6X2C - chains A and C of the 3 polymer chains in the assembly; structure by electron microscopy, 3.20 A resolution.

[Chain A (and C)]
Protein: Spike glycoprotein
From: Severe acute respiratory syndrome coronavirus 2
Notes: fragment: ectodomain; chain C of this document is another copy of the same molecule, construct and numbering; everything in this record applies to it too
UniProt: P0DTC2 (SPIKE_SARS2); residues 16-1208 here = UniProt positions 16-1208
Amino-acid sequence (1273 residues; row label = number of the first residue in the row):
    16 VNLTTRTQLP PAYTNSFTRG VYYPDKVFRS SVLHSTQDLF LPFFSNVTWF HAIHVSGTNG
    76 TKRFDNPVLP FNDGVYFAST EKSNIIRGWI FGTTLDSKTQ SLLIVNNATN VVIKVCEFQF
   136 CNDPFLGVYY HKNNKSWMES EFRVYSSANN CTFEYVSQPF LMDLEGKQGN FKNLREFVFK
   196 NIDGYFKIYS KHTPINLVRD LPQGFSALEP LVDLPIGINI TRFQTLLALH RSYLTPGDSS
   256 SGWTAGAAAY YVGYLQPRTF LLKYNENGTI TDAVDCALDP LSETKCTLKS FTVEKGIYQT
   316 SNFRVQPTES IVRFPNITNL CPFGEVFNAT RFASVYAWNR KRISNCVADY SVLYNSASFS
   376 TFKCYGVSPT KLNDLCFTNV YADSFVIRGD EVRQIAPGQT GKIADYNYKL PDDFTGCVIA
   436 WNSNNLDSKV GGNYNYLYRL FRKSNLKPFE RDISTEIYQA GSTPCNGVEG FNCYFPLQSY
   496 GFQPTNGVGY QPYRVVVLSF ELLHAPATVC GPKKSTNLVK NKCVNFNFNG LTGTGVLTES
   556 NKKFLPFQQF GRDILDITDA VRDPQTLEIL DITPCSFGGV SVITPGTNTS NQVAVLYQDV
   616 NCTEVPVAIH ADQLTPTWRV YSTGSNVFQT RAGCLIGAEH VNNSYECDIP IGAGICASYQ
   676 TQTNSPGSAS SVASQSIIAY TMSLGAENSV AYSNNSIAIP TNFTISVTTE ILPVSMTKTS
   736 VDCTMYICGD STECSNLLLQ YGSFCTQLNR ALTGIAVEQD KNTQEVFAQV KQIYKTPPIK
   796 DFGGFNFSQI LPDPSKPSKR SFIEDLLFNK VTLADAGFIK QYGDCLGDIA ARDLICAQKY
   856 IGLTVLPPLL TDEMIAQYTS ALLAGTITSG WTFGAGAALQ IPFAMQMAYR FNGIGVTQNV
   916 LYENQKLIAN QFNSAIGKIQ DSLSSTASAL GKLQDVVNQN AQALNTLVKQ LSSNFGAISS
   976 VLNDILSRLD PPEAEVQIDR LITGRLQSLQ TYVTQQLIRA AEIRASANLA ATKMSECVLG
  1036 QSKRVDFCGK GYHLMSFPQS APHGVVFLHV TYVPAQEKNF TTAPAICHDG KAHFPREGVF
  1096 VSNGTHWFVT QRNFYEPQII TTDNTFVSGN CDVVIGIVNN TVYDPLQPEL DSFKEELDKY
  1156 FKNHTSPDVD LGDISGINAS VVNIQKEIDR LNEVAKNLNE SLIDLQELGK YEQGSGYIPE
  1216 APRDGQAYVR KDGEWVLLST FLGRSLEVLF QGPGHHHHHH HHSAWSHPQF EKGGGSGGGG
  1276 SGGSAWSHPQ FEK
Unresolved in the structure: 16-26, 70-79, 144-164, 173-185, 246-262, 445-446, 455-461, 469-488, 502, 621-640, 677-688, 828-854, 1148-1288
Sequence notes: engineered mutation Leu570 (Ala in P0DTC2), Ile572 (Thr in P0DTC2), Tyr855 (Phe in P0DTC2), Ile856 (Asn in P0DTC2); conflict Gly682 (Arg in P0DTC2), Ser683 (Arg in P0DTC2), Ser685 (Arg in P0DTC2), Pro986 (Lys in P0DTC2), Pro987 (Val in P0DTC2); expression tag (1209-1288)
Curated features (UniProtKB/Swiss-Prot):
  - region: Asn280 to Cys301 (Putative superantigen), Arg403 to Asp405 (Integrin-binding motif), Asn448 to Phe456 (Immunodominant HLA epitope recognized by the CD8+), Pro681, Ala684 (Putative superantigen), Ser816 to Tyr837 (Fusion peptide 1), Asp1163 to Glu1202 (Heptad repeat 2)
  - site: Arg815, Ser816 (Cleavage)
  - glycosylation: Asn17 (N-linked (GlcNAc...) (complex) asparagine), Asn61 (N-linked (GlcNAc...) (hybrid) asparagine), Asn74 (N-linked (GlcNAc...) (complex) asparagine), Asn122 (N-linked (GlcNAc...) (hybrid) asparagine), Asn149 (N-linked (GlcNAc...) (complex) asparagine), Asn165 (N-linked (GlcNAc...) (complex) asparagine), Asn234 (N-linked (GlcNAc...) (high mannose) asparagine), Asn282 (N-linked (GlcNAc...) (complex) asparagine), Thr323 (O-linked (GalNAc) threonine), Ser325 (O-linked (HexNAc...) serine), Asn331 (N-linked (GlcNAc...) (complex) asparagine), Asn343 (N-linked (GlcNAc...) (complex) asparagine), Asn603 (N-linked (GlcNAc...) (hybrid) asparagine), Asn616 (N-linked (GlcNAc...) (complex) asparagine), Asn657 (N-linked (GlcNAc...) (complex) asparagine), Thr676 (O-linked (GlcNAc...) threonine), Thr678 (O-linked (GlcNAc...) threonine), Asn709 (N-linked (GlcNAc...) (high mannose) asparagine), Asn717 (N-linked (GlcNAc...) (hybrid) asparagine), Asn801 (N-linked (GlcNAc...) (hybrid) asparagine) and 6 more in UniProt
Disulfides: Cys131-Cys166, Cys291-Cys301, Cys336-Cys361, Cys379-Cys432, Cys391-Cys525, Cys538-Cys590, Cys617-Cys649, Cys662-Cys671, Cys738-Cys760, Cys743-Cys749, Cys1032-Cys1043, Cys1082-Cys1126

[Interface between chain A and chain C]
Pairs across the interface (179):
  Asn317(A) with Asp737(C), hydrogen bond
  Arg319(A) with Asp745(C), salt bridge
  Arg357(A) with Phe168(C); Pro230(C)
  Gly381(A) with Arg983(C), hydrogen bond (backbone-side chain); Leu984(C)
  Val382(A) with Arg983(C); Leu984(C)
  Ser383(A) with Arg983(C), hydrogen bond (backbone-backbone); Leu984(C); Asp985(C), hydrogen bond (side chain-backbone); Glu988(C), hydrogen bond
  Thr385(A) with Asp985(C)
  Lys386(A) with Leu981(C), hydrogen bond (side chain-backbone); Ser982(C); Arg983(C); Leu984(C); Asp985(C)
  Asp389(A) with Ser982(C)
  Leu390(A) with Ser982(C)
  Thr393(A) with Tyr200(C)
  Asn394(A) with Tyr200(C)
  Tyr396(A) with Tyr200(C)
  Tyr421(A) with Asn370(C)
  Thr430(A) with Arg983(C)
  Glu516(A) with Tyr200(C), hydrogen bond
  Leu517(A) with Arg983(C)
  Thr547(A) with Asn978(C); Asp979(C)
  Gly548(A) with Asn978(C)
  Lys557(A) with Phe43(C)
  Lys558(A) with Phe43(C); Asn282(C)
  Phe559(A) with Phe43(C), hydrophobic
  Leu560(A) with Tyr38(C)
  Phe562(A) with Tyr38(C), hydrophobic; Lys41(C); Glu224(C); Pro225(C)
  Gln563(A) with Lys41(C); Val42(C); Phe43(C)
  Gln564(A) with Lys41(C), hydrogen bond (backbone-backbone)
  Phe565(A) with Lys41(C); Val42(C); Phe43(C), hydrogen bond (backbone-backbone)
  Gly566(A) with Phe43(C)
  Arg567(A) with Val42(C); Phe43(C), hydrogen bond (backbone-backbone)
  Ile569(A) with Ser46(C); Val47(C)
  Leu570(A) with Val963(C), hydrophobic; Lys964(C)
  Ile572(A) with Ile856(C), hydrophobic
  Phe592(A) with Tyr855(C); Gly857(C)
  Gln613(A) with Leu861(C)
  Arg646(A) with Thr866(C)
  Ala647(A) with Pro862(C), hydrophobic
  Pro665(A) with Leu864(C), hydrophobic
  Ala668(A) with Pro862(C), hydrophobic; Pro863(C), hydrogen bond (backbone-backbone); Leu864(C); Thr866(C)
  Gly669(A) with Leu864(C), hydrogen bond (backbone-backbone); Met869(C)
  Cys671(A) with Leu864(C), hydrophobic
  Thr696(A) with Met869(C)
  Met697(A) with Met869(C)
  Leu699(A) with Ile788(C), hydrophobic; Met869(C); Gln872(C); Tyr873(C), hydrophobic
  Ala701(A) with Gln787(C); Ile788(C), hydrogen bond (backbone-backbone)
  Glu702(A) with Ile788(C); Lys790(C)
  Asn703(A) with Gln787(C), hydrogen bond; Ile788(C), hydrogen bond (backbone-backbone); Tyr789(C); Lys790(C), hydrogen bond (backbone-backbone)
  Ser704(A) with Lys790(C)
  Val705(A) with Tyr789(C), hydrophobic; Lys790(C); Thr883(C); Gln895(C)
  Ala706(A) with Gln895(C)
  Tyr707(A) with Asp796(C), hydrogen bond (side chain-backbone); Phe797(C); Thr883(C); Ile896(C); Pro897(C), hydrophobic; Phe898(C), hydrogen bond (side chain-backbone)
  Ser708(A) with Pro897(C)
  Asn709(A) with Asp796(C); Pro897(C)
  Asn710(A) with Pro897(C)
  Ser711(A) with Gln895(C), hydrogen bond; Ile896(C); Pro897(C)
  Ile712(A) with Gln895(C); Ile896(C), hydrophobic; Tyr904(C)
  Ala713(A) with Leu894(C); Gln895(C), hydrogen bond (backbone-backbone)
  Pro715(A) with Leu894(C)
  Gln957(A) with Arg765(C)
  Thr961(A) with Ser758(C); Gln762(C); Arg765(C)
  Gln965(A) with Tyr756(C), hydrogen bond (side chain-backbone); Gly757(C); Ser758(C), hydrogen bond; Phe759(C)
  Ser968(A) with Gln755(C); Tyr756(C); Gly757(C)
  Asn969(A) with Gln755(C), hydrogen bond (backbone-backbone)
  Phe970(A) with Gln755(C), hydrogen bond (backbone-backbone); Tyr756(C); Phe759(C), hydrophobic
  Gly971(A) with Gln755(C)
  Pro986(A) with Asp427(C)
  Pro987(A) with Gly413(C)
  Gln1002(A) with Phe759(C); Leu1001(C); Gln1005(C), hydrogen bond
  Ser1003(A) with Phe759(C)
  Thr1006(A) with Phe759(C); Gln762(C); Gln1005(C)
  Thr1009(A) with Thr1009(C)
  Gln1010(A) with Leu1012(C)
  Ile1013(A) with Leu1012(C), hydrophobic; Ile1013(C), hydrophobic
  Glu1017(A) with Arg1019(C), salt bridge
  Arg1039(A) with Thr1027(C); Glu1031(C), salt bridge; Arg1039(C)
  Val1040(A) with Ser1030(C); Glu1031(C); Leu1034(C); Gly1035(C)
  Asp1041(A) with Gly889(C); Leu1034(C)
  Lys1045(A) with Gly889(C)
  Gly1046(A) with Ala890(C)
  Tyr1047(A) with Trp886(C); Ala890(C)
  Val1068(A) with Ala890(C)
  Pro1069(A) with Ala890(C)
  Glu1072(A) with Ala892(C); Leu894(C)
  Asn1074(A) with Gln895(C), hydrogen bond
  Thr1077(A) with Pro897(C); Met900(C)
  Ala1078(A) with Met900(C)
  Pro1079(A) with Met900(C); Tyr917(C), hydrophobic
  Phe1089(A) with Gln913(C); Tyr917(C), hydrophobic
  Pro1090(A) with Gln913(C)
  Val1094(A) with Met900(C), hydrophobic; Tyr904(C)
  Arg1107(A) with Trp886(C); Tyr904(C)
  Phe1121(A) with Thr912(C); Gln913(C); Asn914(C)
  Ser1123(A) with Asn914(C), hydrogen bond; Glu918(C), hydrogen bond
  Gly1124(A) with Glu918(C)
  Val1128(A) with Tyr917(C); Glu918(C)
  Ile1130(A) with Gln920(C); Lys921(C)
  Leu1141(A) with Leu1141(C), hydrophobic; Glu1144(C)
  Leu1145(A) with Glu1144(C)
Interface residues without a listed pair, chain A (113 interface residues in all): Gln314, Cys379, Thr415, Lys417, Asp420, Tyr505, Pro521, Asp568, Pro589, Cys662, Gly667, Ile670, Gly700, Gly999, Tyr1067, Val1129
Interface residues without a listed pair, chain C (107 interface residues in all): Asp40, Arg44, Ser45, Asp198, Gly283, Tyr369, Ala372, Thr385, Val503, Ser735, Met740, Asn764, Gln784, Pro792, Leu858, Thr859, Leu865, Ile882, Gly891, Ala893, Asn960, Ile973, Glu1111

[Overview]
The interface between chain A and chain C involves 113 residues on one side and 107 on the other, with 28
hydrogen bonds and 3 salt bridges. Polar pairs include Arg319(A)-Asp745(C), Glu1017(A)-Arg1019(C) and
Arg1039(A)-Glu1031(C).
Chain A and chain C are both Spike glycoprotein (Severe acute respiratory syndrome coronavirus 2); the
structure, SARS-CoV-2 u1S2q All Down RBD State Spike Protein Trimer, was determined by electron microscopy,
deposited together with 6X29, 6X2A and 6X2B.
